PDB entry 6YX7 | X-ray diffraction, 1.42 A resolution | chains AAA and GGG of the 12 polymer chains in the assembly

Chain AAA (and GGG):
Name: Allophycocyanin alpha
From: Nostoc sp. WR13
Notes: chain GGG of this document is another copy of the same molecule, construct and numbering; everything in this record applies to it too
UniProt: A0A4Y5PW22 (A0A4Y5PW22_9NOSO); residues 1-160 here correspond to UniProt positions 2-161 (UniProt number = residue number + 1)
Amino-acid sequence (160 residues; row label = number of the first residue in the row):
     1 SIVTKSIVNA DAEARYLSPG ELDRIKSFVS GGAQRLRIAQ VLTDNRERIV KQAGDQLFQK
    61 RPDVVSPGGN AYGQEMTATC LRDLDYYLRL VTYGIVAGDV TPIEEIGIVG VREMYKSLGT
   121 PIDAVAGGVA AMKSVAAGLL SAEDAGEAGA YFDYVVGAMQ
Glycans and other covalent adducts: phycocyanobilin (CYC) linked to Cys80
Small-molecule neighbours: phycocyanobilin (CYC): Leu57, Val64, Asn70, Ala71, Met76, Thr79, Arg82, Asp83, Leu84, Tyr86, Tyr87, Leu90, Ile106, Gly107, Met114, Tyr115, Leu118, Thr120, Pro121, Ala124, Val125

Interface between chain AAA and chain GGG:
Contacting residue pairs (7):
  Pro19(AAA) with Val100(GGG), hydrophobic; Tyr154(GGG), hydrophobic
  Asp23(AAA) with Arg24(GGG), salt bridge
  Arg24(AAA) with Ser18(GGG); Gly20(GGG); Glu21(GGG)
  Ser27(AAA) with Arg24(GGG), hydrogen bond
Also at the interface, not in a pair above, chain GGG (8 interface residues in all): Asp23, Gly98

In short:
4 residues of chain AAA face 8 of chain GGG across their interface; the contacts include 1 hydrogen bond and 1
salt bridge. Among the polar pairs are Asp23(AAA)-Arg24(GGG) and Ser27(AAA)-Arg24(GGG). Covalently linked
phycocyanobilin: at Cys80(AAA).
Both chains are Allophycocyanin alpha (Nostoc sp. WR13). Entry 6YX7 (The high resolution structure of
allophycocyanin from cyanobacterium Nostoc sp. WR13, the P21212 crystal form) was determined by X-ray
diffraction.
